8YFS - chains B and G of the 5 polymer chains in the assembly; structure by electron microscopy, 2.80 A resolution.

== Chain B ==
Molecule: Guanine nucleotide-binding protein G(I)/G(S)/G(T) subunit beta-1
Organism: Rattus norvegicus
UniProtKB: P54311 (GBB1_RAT); numbering as in UniProt (aligned over 2-340)
Sequence (344 residues; row label = number of the first residue in the row; numbers below 1 keep their minus sign (Gly-3 is residue -3)):
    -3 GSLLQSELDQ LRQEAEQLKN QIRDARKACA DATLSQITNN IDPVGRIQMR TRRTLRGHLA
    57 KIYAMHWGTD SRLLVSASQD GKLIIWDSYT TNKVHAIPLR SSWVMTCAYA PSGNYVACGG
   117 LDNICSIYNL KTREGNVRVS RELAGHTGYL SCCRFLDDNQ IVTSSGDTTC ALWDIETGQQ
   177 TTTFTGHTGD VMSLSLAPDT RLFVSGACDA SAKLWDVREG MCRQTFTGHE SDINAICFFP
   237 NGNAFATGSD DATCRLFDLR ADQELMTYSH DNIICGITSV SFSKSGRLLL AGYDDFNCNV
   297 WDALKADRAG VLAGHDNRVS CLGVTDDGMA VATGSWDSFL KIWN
Unresolved in the structure: -3 to 2, 224
Construct notes: expression tag (-3 to 1)
Swiss-Prot annotation at these positions:
  - modified residue: Ser2 (N-acetylserine), His266 (Phosphohistidine)

== Chain G ==
Molecule: Guanine nucleotide-binding protein G(I)/G(S)/G(O) subunit gamma-2
Organism: Bos taurus
UniProtKB: P63212 (GBG2_BOVIN); residue numbers follow UniProt; this construct covers 2-71
Sequence (70 residues; each row starts with the number of its first residue):
     2 ASNNTASIAQ ARKLVEQLKM EANIDRIKVS KAAADLMAYC EAHAKEDPLL TPVPASENPF
    62 REKKFFCAIL
Unresolved in the structure: 2-10, 62-71
Swiss-Prot annotation at these positions:
  - modified residue: Ala2 (N-acetylalanine), Cys68 (Cysteine methyl ester)
  - lipidation: Cys68 (S-geranylgeranyl cysteine)

== How chain B and chain G interact ==
Pairs across the interface - 66 pairs, chain B then chain G:
  Leu7(B) with Val16(G)
  Ala11(B) with Leu19(G)
  Leu14(B) with Val16(G); Leu19(G), hydrophobic; Lys20(G)
  Lys15(B) with Leu19(G)
  Ile18(B) with Arg27(G)
  Ala21(B) with Arg27(G)
  Arg22(B) with Arg27(G)
  Cys25(B) with Ile28(G); Lys29(G); Val30(G), hydrogen bond (backbone-backbone)
  Ala26(B) with Val30(G), hydrophobic
  Asp27(B) with Val30(G); Ser31(G), hydrogen bond
  Ala28(B) with Val30(G); Ser31(G)
  Leu30(B) with Ala34(G), hydrophobic
  Val40(B) with Leu51(G), hydrophobic
  Ile43(B) with Leu50(G)
  Arg48(B) with Asn59(G); Phe61(G)
  Arg49(B) with Pro60(G), hydrogen bond (side chain-backbone); Phe61(G)
  Ser84(B) with Phe61(G)
  Tyr85(B) with Pro60(G); Phe61(G), hydrophobic
  Cys218(B) with Gln18(G), hydrogen bond (backbone-side chain)
  Arg219(B) with Glu22(G)
  Gln220(B) with Glu22(G)
  Thr221(B) with Glu22(G), hydrogen bond (backbone-side chain)
  Phe235(B) with Tyr40(G), hydrophobic; Cys41(G), hydrophobic
  Pro236(B) with Tyr40(G)
  Leu252(B) with Leu37(G), hydrophobic
  Asp254(B) with Ala33(G)
  Arg256(B) with Arg27(G); Ile28(G), hydrogen bond (backbone-backbone)
  Ala257(B) with Arg27(G); Ile28(G)
  Asp258(B) with Arg27(G), salt bridge
  Gln259(B) with Val30(G)
  Leu261(B) with Val30(G), hydrophobic; Leu37(G), hydrophobic
  Ser279(B) with Asp48(G), hydrogen bond
  Lys280(B) with Glu47(G); Asp48(G)
  Ser281(B) with Tyr40(G); Cys41(G); His44(G); Asp48(G), hydrogen bond
  Gly282(B) with Cys41(G)
  Arg283(B) with Cys41(G); Leu51(G)
  Leu284(B) with Leu51(G), hydrophobic
  Leu300(B) with Met38(G), hydrophobic; Cys41(G), hydrophobic
  Asp323(B) with Pro49(G)
  Gly324(B) with Pro49(G); Leu50(G)
  Met325(B) with Pro49(G), hydrophobic; Phe61(G), hydrophobic
  Ala326(B) with Phe61(G), hydrophobic
  Ile338(B) with Phe61(G), hydrophobic
  Asn340(B) with Asn59(G), hydrogen bond; Phe61(G)
Also at the interface, not in a pair above, chain B (52 interface residues in all): Ile33, Ile37, Trp63, Ser67, Asn237, Ala240, Leu286, Val320
Also at the interface, not in a pair above, chain G (30 interface residues in all): Ala12, Ala23, Asp26, Glu42, Glu58

== Overview ==
The interface between chain B and chain G involves 52 residues on one side and 30 on the other; the contacts
include 9 hydrogen bonds and 1 salt bridge. Polar pairs include Asp258(B)-Arg27(G), Asp27(B)-Ser31(G) and
Arg49(B)-Pro60(G).
Chain B is Guanine nucleotide-binding protein G(I)/G(S)/G(T) subunit beta-1 (Rattus norvegicus) and chain G is
Guanine nucleotide-binding protein G(I)/G(S)/G(O) subunit gamma-2 (Bos taurus); the structure,
MRGPRE-Gq-scFv16-complex, was determined by electron microscopy.
